2ALZ - chains P and A of the 3 polymer chains in the assembly; structure by X-ray diffraction, 2.50 A resolution.

== Chain P ==
Molecule: 7-nt DNA strand
Sequence (7 nucleotides; numbered 867 to 873; the number before each row is that of its first residue):
   867 AGGACCC
Modified residues: DOC (2',3'-dideoxycytidine-5'-monophosphate) at position 873

== Chain A ==
Protein: DNA polymerase iota
From: Homo sapiens
Notes: EC 2.7.7.7
UniProt: Q9UNA4 (POLI_HUMAN); residue numbers follow UniProt; this construct covers 25-414
Sequence (390 residues; numbered 25 to 414; the number before each row is that of its first residue):
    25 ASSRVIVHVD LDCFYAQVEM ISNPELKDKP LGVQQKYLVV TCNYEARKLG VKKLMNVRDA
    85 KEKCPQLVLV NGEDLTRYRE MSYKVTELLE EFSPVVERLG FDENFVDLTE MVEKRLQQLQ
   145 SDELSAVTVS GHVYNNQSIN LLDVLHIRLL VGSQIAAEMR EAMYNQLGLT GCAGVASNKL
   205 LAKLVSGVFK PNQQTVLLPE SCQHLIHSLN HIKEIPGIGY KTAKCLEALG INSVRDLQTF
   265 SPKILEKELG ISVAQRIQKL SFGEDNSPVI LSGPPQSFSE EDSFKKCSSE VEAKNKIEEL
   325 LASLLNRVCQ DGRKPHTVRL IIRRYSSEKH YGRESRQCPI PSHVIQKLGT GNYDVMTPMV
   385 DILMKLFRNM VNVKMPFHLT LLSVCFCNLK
Disordered / not traced: 371-378, 395-403
Bound ions: Mg2+ site 1: Asp-34, Leu-35, Asp-126 (together with 2'-deoxycytidine-5'-triphosphate); Mg2+ site 2: Asp-34, Asp-126, Glu-127 (together with 2'-deoxycytidine-5'-triphosphate)
Ligand contacts: 2'-deoxycytidine-5'-triphosphate (DCP): Asp-34, Leu-35, Asp-36, Cys-37, Phe-38, Tyr-39, Gln-59, Val-64, Thr-65, Tyr-68, Arg-71, Lys-77, Leu-78, Asp-126, Lys-214

== Chain P / chain A interface ==
Pairs across the interface - 20 pairs, chain P then chain A:
  DA867(P) with Ser-359(A), sugar contact; Arg-360(A), phosphate contact
  DG868(P) with Glu-358(A), phosphate contact; Ser-359(A), hydrogen bond to the phosphate
  DA870(P) with Lys-245(A), phosphate contact
  DC871(P) with Gly-241(A), phosphate contact; Gly-243(A), hydrogen bond to the phosphate; Tyr-244(A), phosphate contact; Lys-245(A), hydrogen bond to the phosphate; Thr-246(A), hydrogen bond to the phosphate
  DC872(P) with Leu-123(A), phosphate contact; Lys-207(A), hydrogen bond to the phosphate; Pro-240(A), phosphate contact; Gly-241(A), hydrogen bond to the phosphate; Ile-242(A), phosphate contact; Gly-243(A), phosphate contact
  DOC_873(P) with Leu-123(A), sugar contact; Gly-124(A), sugar contact; Glu-127(A), sugar contact; Lys-207(A), salt bridge to the phosphate
Also at the interface, not in a pair above, chain A (19 interface residues in all): Asp-126, Ile-239, Arg-343, Arg-357, Gln-361

== Summary ==
The interface between chain P and chain A involves 6 residues on one side and 19 on the other, with 6 hydrogen
bonds and 1 salt bridge. Polar contacts include DG868(P)/Ser-359(A), DC871(P)/Gly-243(A) and
DC871(P)/Lys-245(A). Bound to chain A: 2'-deoxycytidine-5'-triphosphate.
Chain P is a 7-nt DNA strand and chain A is DNA polymerase iota (Homo sapiens); the structure, Ternary Complex
of hPoli with DNA and dCTP, was determined by X-ray diffraction.
